PDB entry 6OQ6 | X-ray diffraction, 2.97 A resolution | chains A and D

[Chain A]
Name: Toxin B
Source organism: Clostridioides difficile
Reference sequence: M4NKV9 (M4NKV9_CLODI); numbering as in UniProt (aligned over 1072-1433)
Sequence (363 residues; each row starts with the number of its first residue):
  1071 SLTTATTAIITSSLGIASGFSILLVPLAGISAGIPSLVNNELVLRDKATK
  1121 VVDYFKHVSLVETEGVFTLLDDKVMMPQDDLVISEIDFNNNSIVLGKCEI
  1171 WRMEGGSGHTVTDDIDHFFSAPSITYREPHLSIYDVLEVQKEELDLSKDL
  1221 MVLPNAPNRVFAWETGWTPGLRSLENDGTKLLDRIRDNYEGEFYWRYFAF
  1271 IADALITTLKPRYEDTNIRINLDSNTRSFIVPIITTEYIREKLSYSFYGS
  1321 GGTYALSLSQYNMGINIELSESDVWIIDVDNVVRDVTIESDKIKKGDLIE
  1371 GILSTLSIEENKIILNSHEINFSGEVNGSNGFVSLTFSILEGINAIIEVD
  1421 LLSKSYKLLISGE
Disordered / not traced: 1071-1089, 1432-1433
Construct notes: expression tag (1071)

[Chain D]
Name: 5D
Sequence (153 residues; each row starts with the number of its first residue; numbers below 1 keep their minus sign (Ser-2 is residue -2)):
    -2 SNSQVQLVESGGGLVQPGGSLRLSCEASGFTLDYYGIGWFRQPPGKEREA
    48 VSYISASARTILYADSVKGRFTISRDNAKNAVYLQMNSLKREDTAVYYCA
    98 RRRFSASSVNRWLADDYDVWGRGTQVAVSSEPKTPKPQTSGAPVPYPDPL
   148 EPR
Disordered / not traced: -2 to -1, 128-150
Disulfide bonds: Cys22-Cys96

[How chain A and chain D interact]
Contacting residue pairs (34):
  Pro1105(A) with Phe101(D)
  Leu1107(A) with Tyr31(D), hydrophobic; Tyr32(D); Phe101(D), hydrophobic
  Asn1110(A) with Thr28(D), hydrogen bond
  Leu1112(A) with Tyr31(D), hydrophobic; Phe101(D), hydrophobic
  Thr1305(A) with Ala103(D); Ser104(D)
  Thr1306(A) with Phe101(D)
  Glu1307(A) with Tyr50(D), hydrogen bond; Ser52(D); Arg99(D), salt bridge; Arg108(D), salt bridge
  Tyr1308(A) with Asp30(D); Tyr31(D), hydrophobic; Phe101(D), hydrophobic
  Arg1310(A) with Arg108(D)
  Glu1311(A) with Ser52(D), hydrogen bond; Ala53(D); Ser54(D), hydrogen bond; Ala55(D); Arg56(D), hydrogen bond (backbone-side chain); Thr57(D), hydrogen bond
  Leu1313(A) with Arg56(D)
  Gln1330(A) with Val106(D)
  Tyr1331(A) with Ser104(D); Ser105(D)
  Asn1332(A) with Arg56(D); Thr57(D), hydrogen bond; Arg108(D)
  Val1356(A) with Val106(D)
  Ile1358(A) with Ser104(D)
  Ser1387(A) with Leu59(D)
Other interface residues (no listed pair), chain A (20 interface residues in all): Ser1314, Gly1334, Asp1355
Other interface residues (no listed pair), chain D (22 interface residues in all): Phe27, Ser102, Asn107
Interface features reported in the paper:
  - interface residues, chain A: Pro1105(A), Leu1107(A), Asn1110(A), Leu1112(A)

[Summary]
The interface between chain A and chain D involves 20 residues on one side and 22 on the other, with 7
hydrogen bonds and 2 salt bridges. Among the polar pairs are Glu1307(A)-Arg99(D), Glu1307(A)-Arg108(D) and
Asn1110(A)-Thr28(D). From the paper: interface residues Pro1105(A), Leu1107(A) and Asn1110(A) among others.
Chain A is Toxin B (Clostridioides difficile) and chain D is 5D; the structure, Structure of the pore forming
fragment of Clostridium difficile toxin B in complex with VHH 5D, was determined by X-ray diffraction together
with 6OQ5 and 6OQ7 from the same study.
